PDB entry 4BXZ | X-ray diffraction, 4.80 A resolution (low resolution: residue-level contacts below are approximate; hydrogen-bond / salt-bridge calls are withheld) | chains B and L of the 13 polymer chains in the assembly

[Chain B]
Molecule: DNA-directed RNA polymerase II subunit RPB2
From: Saccharomyces cerevisiae
Notes: EC 2.7.7.6
UniProtKB: P08518 (RPB2_YEAST); residue numbers follow UniProt; this construct covers 1-1224
Sequence (1224 residues; each row starts with the number of its first residue):
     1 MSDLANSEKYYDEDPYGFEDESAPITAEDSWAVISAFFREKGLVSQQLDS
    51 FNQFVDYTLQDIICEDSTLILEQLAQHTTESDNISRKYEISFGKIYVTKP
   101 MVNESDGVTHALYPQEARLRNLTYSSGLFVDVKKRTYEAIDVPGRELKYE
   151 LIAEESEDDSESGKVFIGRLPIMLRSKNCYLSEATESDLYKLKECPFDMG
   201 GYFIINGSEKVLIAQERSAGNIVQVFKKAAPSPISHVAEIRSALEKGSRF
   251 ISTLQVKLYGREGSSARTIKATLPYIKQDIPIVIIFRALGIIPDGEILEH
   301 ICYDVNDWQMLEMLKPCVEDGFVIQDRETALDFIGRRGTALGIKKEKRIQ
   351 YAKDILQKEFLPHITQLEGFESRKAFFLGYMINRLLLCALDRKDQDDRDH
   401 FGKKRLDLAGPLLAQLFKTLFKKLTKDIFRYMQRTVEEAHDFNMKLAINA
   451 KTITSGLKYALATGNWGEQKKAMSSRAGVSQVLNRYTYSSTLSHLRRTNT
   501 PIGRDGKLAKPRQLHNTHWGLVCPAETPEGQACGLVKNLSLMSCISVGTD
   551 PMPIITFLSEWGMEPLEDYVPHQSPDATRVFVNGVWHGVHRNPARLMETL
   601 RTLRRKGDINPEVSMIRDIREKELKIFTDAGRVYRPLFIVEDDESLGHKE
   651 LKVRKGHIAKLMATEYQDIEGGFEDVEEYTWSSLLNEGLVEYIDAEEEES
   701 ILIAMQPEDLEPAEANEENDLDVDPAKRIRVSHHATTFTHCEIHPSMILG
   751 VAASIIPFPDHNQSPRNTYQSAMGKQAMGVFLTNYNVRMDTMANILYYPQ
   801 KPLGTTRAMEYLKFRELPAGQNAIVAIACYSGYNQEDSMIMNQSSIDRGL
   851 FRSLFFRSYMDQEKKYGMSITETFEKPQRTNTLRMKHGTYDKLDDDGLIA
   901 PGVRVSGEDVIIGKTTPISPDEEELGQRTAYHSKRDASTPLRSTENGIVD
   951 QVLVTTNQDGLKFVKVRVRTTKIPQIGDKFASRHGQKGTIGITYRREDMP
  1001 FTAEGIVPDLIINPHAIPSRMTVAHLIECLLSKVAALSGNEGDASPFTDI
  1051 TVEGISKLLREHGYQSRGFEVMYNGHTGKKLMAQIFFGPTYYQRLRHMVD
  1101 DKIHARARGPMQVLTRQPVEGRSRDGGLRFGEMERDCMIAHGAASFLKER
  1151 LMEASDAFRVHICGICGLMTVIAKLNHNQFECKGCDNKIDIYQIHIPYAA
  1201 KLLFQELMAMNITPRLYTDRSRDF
Not modelled in the structure: 1-19, 71-89, 135-163, 336-344, 438-445, 468-476, 503-508, 669-677, 716-721, 920-932
Bound ions: Zn2+: C1163, C1166, C1185

[Chain L]
Molecule: DNA-directed RNA polymerases I, II, and III subunit RPABC4
From: Saccharomyces cerevisiae
Notes: EC 2.7.7.6
UniProtKB: P40422 (RPAB4_YEAST); residue numbers follow UniProt; this construct covers 1-70
Sequence (70 residues; row label = number of the first residue in the row):
     1 MSREGFQIPTNLDAAAAGTSQARTATLKYICAECSSKLSLSRTDAVRCKD
    51 CGHRILLKARTKRLVQFEAR
Not modelled in the structure: 1-24
Bound ions: Zn2+: C31, C34, C48, C51
UniProt features mapped onto this chain:
  - zinc finger: C31 to C51 (C4-type)
  - binding site (Zn(2+)): C31, C34, C48, C51

[Chain B / chain L interface]
Contacting residue pairs (52):
  E104(B) - R47(L)
  E104(B) - R54(L)
  S105(B) - R47(L)
  D106(B) - R47(L)
  D106(B) - R54(L)
  H110(B) - H53(L)
  H110(B) - R54(L)
  E116(B) - H53(L)
  R120(B) - R54(L)
  K193(B) - A32(L)
  K193(B) - E33(L)
  R852(B) - R70(L)
  T873(B) - R42(L)
  F874(B) - R42(L)
  E875(B) - R42(L)
  K892(B) - R63(L)
  D894(B) - K28(L)
  D894(B) - K58(L)
  D894(B) - R63(L)
  D895(B) - K28(L)
  D896(B) - K28(L)
  D896(B) - Y29(L)
  D896(B) - K58(L)
  L898(B) - K58(L)
  A900(B) - K58(L)
  A900(B) - A59(L)
  A900(B) - T61(L)
  P901(B) - L57(L)
  P901(B) - K58(L)
  P901(B) - A59(L)
  P901(B) - T61(L)
  G902(B) - T61(L)
  G902(B) - V65(L)
  V903(B) - T61(L)
  R904(B) - Q66(L)
  R904(B) - F67(L)
  R904(B) - E68(L)
  Q951(B) - L57(L)
  V952(B) - L57(L)
  V952(B) - K58(L)
  L953(B) - I55(L)
  L953(B) - L56(L)
  V954(B) - V46(L)
  V954(B) - R54(L)
  V954(B) - I55(L)
  V954(B) - L56(L)
  T955(B) - V46(L)
  T955(B) - R54(L)
  T955(B) - I55(L)
  T956(B) - R54(L)
  K962(B) - R42(L)
  K962(B) - T43(L)
Other interface residues (no listed pair), chain B (32 interface residues in all): G107, E863, I899, I948
Other interface residues (no listed pair), chain L (23 interface residues in all): R60

[Overview]
The interface between chain B and chain L involves 32 residues on one side and 23 on the other. C1163(B),
C1166(B) and C1185(B) coordinate Zn2+. UniProt lists 4 Zn2+-binding residues on chain L.
Chain B is DNA-directed RNA polymerase II subunit RPB2 and chain L is DNA-directed RNA polymerases I, II, and
III subunit RPABC4, both from Saccharomyces cerevisiae; the structure, RNA Polymerase II-Bye1 complex, was
determined by X-ray diffraction, deposited together with 4BXX, 4BY1 and 4BY7.
